1BMM - chains H and I of the 3 polymer chains in the assembly; structure by X-ray diffraction, 2.60 A resolution.

== Chain H ==
Protein: Alpha-thrombin
Organism: Homo sapiens
Notes: EC 3.4.21.5
UniProt: P00734 (THRB_HUMAN); the construct lacks a stretch of the UniProt sequence and is renumbered around it, so the offset changes along the chain: 16-36 = UniProt 364-384; 37-60 = UniProt 386-409; 61-77 = UniProt 419-435; 78-97 = UniProt 437-456; 7 more segments
Amino-acid sequence (259 residues; numbered 16 to 247 plus 28 insertion-coded residues; 1 number in that range is skipped by the numbering (no residue carries it; nothing is unmodelled there); the number before each row is that of its first residue; a row labelled like 60A-60I holds insertion residues (60A, then the next letters in order)):
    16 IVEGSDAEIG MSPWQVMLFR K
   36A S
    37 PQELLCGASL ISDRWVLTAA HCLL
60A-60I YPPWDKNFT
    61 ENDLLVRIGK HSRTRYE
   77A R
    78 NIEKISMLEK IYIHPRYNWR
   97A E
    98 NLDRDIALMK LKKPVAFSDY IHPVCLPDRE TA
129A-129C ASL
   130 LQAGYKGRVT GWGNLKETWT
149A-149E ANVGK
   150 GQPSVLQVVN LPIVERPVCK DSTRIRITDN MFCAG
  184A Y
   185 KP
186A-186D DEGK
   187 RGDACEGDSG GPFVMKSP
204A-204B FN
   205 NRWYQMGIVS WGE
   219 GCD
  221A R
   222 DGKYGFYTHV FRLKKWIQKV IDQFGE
Unresolved in the structure: 247
Cystine bridges: Cys-42/Cys-58, Cys-168/Cys-182, Cys-191/Cys-220
Ligand contacts: bms-186282 (BM2; S-(R,R)]-4-[aminoiminomethyl)amino]-N-[[1-[3-hydroxy -2-[(2-naphthalenylsulfonyl)amino]-1-oxopropyl]-2-pyrrolidinyl] methyl]butanamide): His-57, Tyr-60A, Trp-60D, Glu-97A, Asn-98, Leu-99, Ile-174, Asp-189, Ala-190, Cys-191, Glu-192, Gly-193, Ser-195, Ser-214, Trp-215, Gly-216, Glu-217, Gly-219, Cys-220, Gly-226
Swiss-Prot annotation at these positions:
  - region: Ala-183 to Val-200 (High affinity receptor-binding region which is also known as the TP508 peptide)
  - active site (Charge relay system): His-57, Asp-102, Ser-195
  - glycosylation: Asn-60G (N-linked (GlcNAc...) (complex) asparagine)

== Chain I ==
Protein: Hirudin I
Organism: Hirudo medicinalis
UniProt: P28507 (ITHG_HIRME); numbering as in UniProt (aligned over 54-65)
Amino-acid sequence (12 residues; row label = number of the first residue in the row):
    54 GDFEEIPEEY LQ
Unresolved in the structure: 54, 64-65
Swiss-Prot annotation at these positions:
  - region: Asp-55 to Gln-65 (Interaction with fibrinogen-binding exosite of thrombin)
  - modified residue: Tyr-63 (Sulfotyrosine)

== Chain H / chain I interface ==
Contacting residue pairs - 17 pairs, chain H then chain I:
  Phe-34(H) / Phe-56(I)  hydrophobic
  Leu-40(H) / Phe-56(I)  hydrophobic
  Leu-65(H) / Ile-59(I)  hydrophobic
  Leu-65(H) / Tyr-63(I)
  Arg-67(H) / Ile-59(I)
  Arg-73(H) / Asp-55(I)  salt bridge
  Arg-73(H) / Phe-56(I)
  Thr-74(H) / Asp-55(I)
  Thr-74(H) / Phe-56(I)
  Thr-74(H) / Glu-57(I)  hydrogen bond (backbone-backbone)
  Arg-75(H) / Glu-57(I)
  Tyr-76(H) / Glu-57(I)  hydrogen bond (backbone-side chain)
  Tyr-76(H) / Ile-59(I)  hydrophobic
  Tyr-76(H) / Pro-60(I)
  Tyr-76(H) / Tyr-63(I)
  Ile-82(H) / Ile-59(I)  hydrophobic
  Ile-82(H) / Tyr-63(I)
Other interface residues (no listed pair), chain H (12 interface residues in all): Gln-38, Glu-39, Met-84
Other interface residues (no listed pair), chain I (7 interface residues in all): Glu-58

== In short ==
12 residues of chain H and 7 residues of chain I are in contact, with 2 hydrogen bonds and 1 salt bridge.
Among the polar pairs are Arg-73(H)/Asp-55(I), Tyr-76(H)/Glu-57(I) and Thr-74(H)/Glu-57(I). Chain H binds
bms-186282. From UniProt: 3 active-site residues on chain H.
Chain H is Alpha-thrombin (Homo sapiens) and chain I is Hirudin I (Hirudo medicinalis); the structure, Human
alpha-thrombin complexed with
[S-(r*,r*)]-4-[(aminoiminomethyl)amino]-N-[[1-[3-hydroxy-2-[(2-naphthalenylsulfonyl)amino]-1-oxopropyl]-2-pyrrolidinyl]
methyl]butanamide (bms-186282), was determined by X-ray diffraction together with 1BMN from the same study.
